Entry 7Z63 (X-ray diffraction, 1.75 A resolution); this record covers chains AAA and DDD of the 4 polymer chains in the assembly.

# Chain AAA (and DDD)
Name: PA-I galactophilic lectin
Source organism: Pseudomonas aeruginosa PAO1
Notes: chain DDD of this document is another copy of the same molecule, construct and numbering; everything in this record applies to it too
UniProt: Q05097 (PA1L_PSEAE); residues 1-121 here correspond to UniProt positions 2-122 (UniProt number = residue number + 1)
Chain sequence (121 residues; each row starts with the number of its first residue):
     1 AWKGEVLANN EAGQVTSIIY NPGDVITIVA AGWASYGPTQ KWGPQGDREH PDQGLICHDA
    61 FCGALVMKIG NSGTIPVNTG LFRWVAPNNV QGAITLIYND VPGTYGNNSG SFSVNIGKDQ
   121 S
Metal / ion sites: Ca2+: Tyr36, Asp100, Thr104, Asn107, Asn108 (together with biaryl-thiogalactoside)
Residues lining bound ligands: biaryl-thiogalactoside (IE3; [3-[(2S,3R,4S,5R,6R)-6-(hydroxymethyl)-3,4,5-tris(oxidanyl)oxan-2-yl]sulfanyl-4-methoxy-phenyl]-(3,4,5-trimethoxyphenyl)methanone): Tyr36, Gly37, Pro38, His50, Pro51, Gln53, Cys62, Asp100, Val101, Thr104, Asn107, Asn108

# Chain AAA / chain DDD interface
Contacting residue pairs (12):
  Ala1(AAA) with Ser121(DDD), hydrogen bond (backbone-backbone)
  Asn21(AAA) with Asn21(DDD)
  Gly117(AAA) with Ser121(DDD)
  Lys118(AAA) with Gln120(DDD); Ser121(DDD), hydrogen bond (backbone-backbone)
  Asp119(AAA) with Asp119(DDD)
  Gln120(AAA) with Lys118(DDD); Asp119(DDD); Gln120(DDD)
  Ser121(AAA) with Ala1(DDD), hydrogen bond (backbone-backbone); Gly117(DDD); Lys118(DDD), hydrogen bond (backbone-backbone)
Other interface residues (no listed pair), chain AAA (8 interface residues in all): Asp24
Other interface residues (no listed pair), chain DDD (8 interface residues in all): Asp24

# Summary
Chain AAA and chain DDD each contribute 8 residues to their interface, with 4 hydrogen bonds. Polar contacts
include Ala1(AAA)-Ser121(DDD) and Lys118(AAA)-Ser121(DDD). Chain AAA binds biaryl-thiogalactoside. The Ca2+
site is built by Tyr36(AAA), Asp100(AAA), Thr104(AAA), Asn107(AAA) and Asn108(AAA).
Chain AAA and chain DDD are both PA-I galactophilic lectin (Pseudomonas aeruginosa PAO1); the structure,
Structure of the LecA lectin from Pseudomonas aeruginosa in complex with a biaryl-thiogalactoside, was
determined by X-ray diffraction, deposited together with 7Z62.
